Entry 7YV7 (electron microscopy, 3.80 A resolution); this record covers chains A and B of the 5 polymer chains in the assembly.

Chain A:
Protein: Capsid protein VP1
From: Coxsackievirus A16
Notes: EC 3.4.22.29, 3.6.1.15, 3.4.22.28, 2.7.7.48
UniProt: M4TAU2 (M4TAU2_9ENTO); residues 1-297 here correspond to UniProt positions 566-862 (UniProt number = residue number + 565)
Sequence (297 residues; row label = number of the first residue in the row):
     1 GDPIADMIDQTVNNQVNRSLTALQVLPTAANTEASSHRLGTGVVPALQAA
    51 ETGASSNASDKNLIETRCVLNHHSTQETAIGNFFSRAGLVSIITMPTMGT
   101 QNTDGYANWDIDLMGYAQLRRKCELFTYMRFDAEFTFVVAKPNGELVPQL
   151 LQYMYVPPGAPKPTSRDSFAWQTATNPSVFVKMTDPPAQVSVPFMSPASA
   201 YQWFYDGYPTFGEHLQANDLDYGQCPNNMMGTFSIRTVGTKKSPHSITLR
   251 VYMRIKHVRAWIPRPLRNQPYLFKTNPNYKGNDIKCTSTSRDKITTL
Disordered / not traced: 1-72, 98-103, 205-227, 279-282

Chain B:
Protein: Capsid protein VP2
From: Coxsackievirus A16
Notes: EC 3.4.22.29, 3.6.1.15, 3.4.22.28, 2.7.7.48
UniProt: A9LXZ4 (A9LXZ4_9ENTO); residues 1-254 here correspond to UniProt positions 70-323 (UniProt number = residue number + 69)
Sequence (254 residues; each row starts with the number of its first residue):
     1 SPSAEACGYSDRVAQLTIGNSTITTQEAANIVIAYGEWPEYCPDTDATAV
    51 DKPTRPDVSVNRFFTLDTKSWAKDSKGWYWKFPDVLTEVGVFGQNAQFHY
   101 LYRSGFCVHVQCNASKFHQGALLVAVLPEYVLGTIAGGTGNENSHPPYAT
   151 TQPGQVGAVLTHPYVLDAGIPLSQLTVCPHQWINLRTNNCATIIVPYMNT
   201 VPFDSALNHCNFGLLVIPVVPLDFNAGATSEIPITVTIAPMCAEFAGLRQ
   251 AVKQ
Disordered / not traced: 1-28, 39-58, 98-100, 134-152, 205-209, 246-254
What the authors report for this chain:
  - mutagenesis - V159F: decreased growth

Chain A / chain B interface:
Pairs across the interface (34):
  Thr127(A) - Glu129(B)
  Tyr128(A) - Glu129(B)  hydrogen bond
  Tyr128(A) - Met198(B)  hydrogen bond (side chain-backbone)
  Tyr128(A) - Asn199(B)
  Tyr128(A) - Thr200(B)
  Ala198(A) - Thr200(B)
  Ser199(A) - Thr200(B)
  Ala200(A) - Thr200(B)
  Gln202(A) - Asn199(B)
  Gln202(A) - Thr200(B)
  Ile262(A) - Tyr35(B)  hydrophobic
  Ile262(A) - Pro128(B)  hydrophobic
  Ile262(A) - Met198(B)  hydrophobic
  Pro263(A) - Val177(B)
  Arg264(A) - Leu127(B)
  Arg264(A) - Pro128(B)  hydrogen bond (side chain-backbone)
  Arg264(A) - Glu129(B)  hydrogen bond (side chain-backbone)
  Pro265(A) - Ile170(B)  hydrophobic
  Pro265(A) - Gln174(B)
  Leu266(A) - Ile170(B)
  Leu266(A) - Pro171(B)
  Leu266(A) - Gln174(B)  hydrogen bond (backbone-side chain)
  Arg267(A) - Ala168(B)  hydrogen bond (side chain-backbone)
  Arg267(A) - Gly169(B)
  Asn268(A) - Tyr164(B)
  Asn268(A) - Gly169(B)
  Asn268(A) - Pro171(B)
  Gln269(A) - Gly169(B)
  Asn276(A) - Gly133(B)
  Pro277(A) - Ala168(B)
  Asn278(A) - Gly133(B)
  Lys285(A) - Tyr164(B)
  Cys286(A) - Tyr164(B)
  Thr287(A) - Tyr164(B)  hydrogen bond (backbone-side chain)
Also at the interface, not in a pair above, chain A (21 interface residues in all): Phe204
Also at the interface, not in a pair above, chain B (21 interface residues in all): Tyr130, Val131, Leu132, Val165, Cys178, Val201

Overview:
Chain A and chain B each contribute 21 residues to their interface; the contacts include 7 hydrogen bonds.
Polar contacts include Tyr128(A)-Glu129(B), Tyr128(A)-Met198(B) and Arg264(A)-Pro128(B). The paper reports
that V159F of chain B reduces growth.
Chain A is Capsid protein VP1 and chain B is Capsid protein VP2, both from Coxsackievirus A16; the structure,
Cryo-EM structure of expanded coxsackievirus A16 empty particle in complex with antibody 9B5, was determined
by electron microscopy (same publication as 7YV2, 7YRF, 7YRH, 7Y7M and 7YMS).
